8G6F - chains Q and R of the 28 polymer chains in the assembly; structure by electron microscopy, 2.58 A resolution.

# Chain Q
Name: Proteasome subunit alpha type-3
From: Plasmodium falciparum Dd2
Reference sequence: Q8IDG3 (Q8IDG3_PLAF7); residues 1-246 here = UniProt positions 1-246
Amino-acid sequence (246 residues; numbered 1 to 246; the number before each row is that of its first residue):
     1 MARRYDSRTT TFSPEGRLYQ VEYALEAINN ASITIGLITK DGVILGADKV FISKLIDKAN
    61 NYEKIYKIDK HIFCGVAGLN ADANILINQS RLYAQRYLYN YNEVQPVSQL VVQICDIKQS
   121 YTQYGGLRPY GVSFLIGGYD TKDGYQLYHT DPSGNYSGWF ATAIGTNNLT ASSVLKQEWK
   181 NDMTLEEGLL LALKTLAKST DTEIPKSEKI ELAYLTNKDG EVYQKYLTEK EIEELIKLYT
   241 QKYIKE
Disordered / not traced: 244-246

# Chain R
Name: Proteasome subunit alpha type-4
From: Plasmodium falciparum Dd2
Reference sequence: Q8IDG2 (Q8IDG2_PLAF7); numbering as in UniProt (aligned over 1-241)
Amino-acid sequence (241 residues; numbered 1 to 241; the number before each row is that of its first residue):
     1 MSYDRAITVF SPDGHLLQVE HALEAVKKGG CAVAIKSSNF AVLAVEKKNI PKLQNPKTTE
    61 KLIKLDEHNC LAFAGLNADA RVLVNKTRLE CQRYYLNMDE PAPVDYIAKY VAKVQQKFTH
   121 RGGVRPFGIA TLIAGFKNNK EICIYQTEPS GIYAAWKAQA IGKNAKIVQE FLEKNYQENM
   181 EQKDCIFLAL KAIFEVVELS SKNVEVALLT EKDLTFIEEQ EINSMVELID QERTKNNEQN
   241 E
Disordered / not traced: 1, 238-241

# Chain Q / chain R interface
Contacting residue pairs (67):
  Arg3(Q) - Arg5(R)
  Asp6(Q) - Tyr3(R)  hydrogen bond
  Asp6(Q) - Arg5(R)  salt bridge
  Arg8(Q) - Arg5(R)
  Thr10(Q) - Ile7(R)
  Thr10(Q) - Arg125(R)
  Thr11(Q) - Ile7(R)
  Thr11(Q) - Gln18(R)
  Phe12(Q) - Gln18(R)  hydrogen bond (backbone-side chain)
  Phe12(Q) - His21(R)
  Phe12(Q) - Arg125(R)
  Phe12(Q) - Pro126(R)
  Ser13(Q) - His21(R)  hydrogen bond (backbone-side chain)
  Pro14(Q) - His21(R)
  Pro14(Q) - Glu24(R)
  Glu15(Q) - Glu24(R)
  Glu15(Q) - Lys28(R)
  Gly16(Q) - His21(R)
  Gly16(Q) - Ala25(R)
  Gly16(Q) - Lys28(R)
  Arg17(Q) - Lys28(R)
  Leu18(Q) - Arg125(R)
  Cys115(Q) - Arg81(R)  hydrogen bond (backbone-side chain)
  Asp116(Q) - Arg81(R)  salt bridge
  Gln119(Q) - Ala78(R)
  Gln119(Q) - Asp79(R)  hydrogen bond
  Gln119(Q) - Val82(R)
  Gln119(Q) - Arg125(R)
  Thr122(Q) - Arg125(R)
  Gln123(Q) - Asp79(R)
  Gln123(Q) - Phe118(R)
  Gln123(Q) - Val124(R)
  Gln123(Q) - Arg125(R)  hydrogen bond (side chain-backbone)
  Gln123(Q) - Phe127(R)
  Tyr124(Q) - Lys86(R)  hydrogen bond
  Tyr124(Q) - Phe118(R)
  Tyr124(Q) - Gly123(R)
  Tyr124(Q) - Val124(R)  hydrophobic
  Gly125(Q) - Tyr3(R)
  Gly125(Q) - Gly123(R)  hydrogen bond (backbone-backbone)
  Gly126(Q) - Tyr3(R)
  Asp143(Q) - Lys57(R)  salt bridge
  Tyr148(Q) - Thr58(R)
  Ser153(Q) - Ala78(R)
  Gly154(Q) - Ala78(R)
  Gly154(Q) - Arg81(R)  hydrogen bond (backbone-side chain)
  Asn155(Q) - Asn77(R)
  Asn155(Q) - Ala78(R)
  Tyr156(Q) - Arg81(R)
  Ser157(Q) - Gln54(R)
  Gly158(Q) - Gln54(R)
  Gly158(Q) - Asn55(R)  hydrogen bond (backbone-backbone)
  Gly158(Q) - Thr58(R)
  Trp159(Q) - Ile50(R)  hydrophobic
  Trp159(Q) - Leu53(R)
  Trp159(Q) - Gln54(R)
  Trp159(Q) - Asn55(R)
  Phe160(Q) - Leu53(R)  hydrogen bond (backbone-backbone)
  Phe160(Q) - Gln54(R)
  Phe160(Q) - Asn55(R)
  Ala161(Q) - Leu53(R)
  Ser172(Q) - Leu53(R)
  Lys176(Q) - Ile50(R)
  Lys176(Q) - Pro51(R)  hydrogen bond (side chain-backbone)
  Lys176(Q) - Lys52(R)  hydrogen bond (backbone-side chain)
  Lys176(Q) - Leu53(R)
  Trp179(Q) - Lys52(R)  hydrogen bond (backbone-side chain)
Also at the interface, not in a pair above, chain Q (36 interface residues in all): Val112, Leu175
Also at the interface, not in a pair above, chain R (34 interface residues in all): Ala22, Pro56, Thr59, Leu76, Asn85, Gly128

# In short
36 residues of chain Q and 34 residues of chain R are in contact; the contacts include 14 hydrogen bonds and 3
salt bridges. Among the polar pairs are Asp6(Q)-Arg5(R), Asp116(Q)-Arg81(R) and Asp143(Q)-Lys57(R).
Here chain Q is Proteasome subunit alpha type-3 and chain R is Proteasome subunit alpha type-4, both from
Plasmodium falciparum Dd2. Entry 8G6F (Structure of the Plasmodium falciparum 20S proteasome beta-6 A117D
mutant complexed with inhibitor WLW-vs) was determined by electron microscopy (same publication as 8G6E).
